Entry 7AS7 (X-ray diffraction, 2.65 A resolution); this record covers chain A.

# Chain A
Name: Transforming growth factor-beta-induced protein ig-h3
From: Homo sapiens
UniProt: Q15582 (BGH3_HUMAN); residues 45-632 here = UniProt positions 45-632
Sequence (594 residues; row label = number of the first residue in the row):
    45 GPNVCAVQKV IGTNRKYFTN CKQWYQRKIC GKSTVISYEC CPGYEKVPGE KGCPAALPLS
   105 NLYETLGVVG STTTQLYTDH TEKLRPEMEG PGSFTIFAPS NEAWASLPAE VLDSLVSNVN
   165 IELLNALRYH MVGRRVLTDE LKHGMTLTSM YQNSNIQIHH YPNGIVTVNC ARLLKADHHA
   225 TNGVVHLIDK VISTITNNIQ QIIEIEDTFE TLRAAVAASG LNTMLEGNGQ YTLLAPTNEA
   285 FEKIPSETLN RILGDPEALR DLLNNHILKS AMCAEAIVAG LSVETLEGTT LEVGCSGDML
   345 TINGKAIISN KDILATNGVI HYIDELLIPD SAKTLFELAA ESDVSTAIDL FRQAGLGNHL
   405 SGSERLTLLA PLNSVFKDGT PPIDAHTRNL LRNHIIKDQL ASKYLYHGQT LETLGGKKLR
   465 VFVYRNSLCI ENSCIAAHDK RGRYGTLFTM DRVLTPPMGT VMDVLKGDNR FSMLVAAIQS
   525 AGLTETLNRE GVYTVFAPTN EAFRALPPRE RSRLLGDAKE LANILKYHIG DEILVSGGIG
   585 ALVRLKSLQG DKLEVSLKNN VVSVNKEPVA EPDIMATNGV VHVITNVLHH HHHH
Unresolved in the structure: 45-46, 66-69, 635-638
Sequence notes: engineered mutation H124 (Arg in Q15582); expression tag (633-638)
Disulfide bonds: C49-C85, C74-C339, C84-C97, C214-C317, C473-C478
What the authors report for this chain:
  - self-association interface (contacts with another copy of this molecule); pairs are residue here / residue on that copy: Y121-L559 (hydrogen bond), H124-R555, H124-M517 (water-mediated contact), F547-H124 (hydrophobic contact), L559-H124 (hydrophobic contact), L120, Y121, M517, F547, L550, L559
  - disease-associated variants - R124H: unchanged stability in response to trypsin
  - conformationally variable residues (helix shift): R555

# Summary
The paper reports that R124H leaves stability in response to trypsin unchanged; conformational variability at
R555.
Chain A is Transforming growth factor-beta-induced protein ig-h3 (Homo sapiens); the structure, Crystal
structure of the GCD-associated TGFBIp mutant R124H, was determined by X-ray diffraction (same publication as
7ASC and 7ASG).
